Entry 7OB1 (X-ray diffraction, 2.00 A resolution); this record covers chain A.

== Chain A ==
Protein: Oligopeptidase B
Source organism: Serratia proteamaculans
UniProt: B3VI58 (B3VI58_9GAMM); residues 2-677 here = UniProt positions 2-677
Amino-acid sequence (677 residues; row label = number of the first residue in the row):
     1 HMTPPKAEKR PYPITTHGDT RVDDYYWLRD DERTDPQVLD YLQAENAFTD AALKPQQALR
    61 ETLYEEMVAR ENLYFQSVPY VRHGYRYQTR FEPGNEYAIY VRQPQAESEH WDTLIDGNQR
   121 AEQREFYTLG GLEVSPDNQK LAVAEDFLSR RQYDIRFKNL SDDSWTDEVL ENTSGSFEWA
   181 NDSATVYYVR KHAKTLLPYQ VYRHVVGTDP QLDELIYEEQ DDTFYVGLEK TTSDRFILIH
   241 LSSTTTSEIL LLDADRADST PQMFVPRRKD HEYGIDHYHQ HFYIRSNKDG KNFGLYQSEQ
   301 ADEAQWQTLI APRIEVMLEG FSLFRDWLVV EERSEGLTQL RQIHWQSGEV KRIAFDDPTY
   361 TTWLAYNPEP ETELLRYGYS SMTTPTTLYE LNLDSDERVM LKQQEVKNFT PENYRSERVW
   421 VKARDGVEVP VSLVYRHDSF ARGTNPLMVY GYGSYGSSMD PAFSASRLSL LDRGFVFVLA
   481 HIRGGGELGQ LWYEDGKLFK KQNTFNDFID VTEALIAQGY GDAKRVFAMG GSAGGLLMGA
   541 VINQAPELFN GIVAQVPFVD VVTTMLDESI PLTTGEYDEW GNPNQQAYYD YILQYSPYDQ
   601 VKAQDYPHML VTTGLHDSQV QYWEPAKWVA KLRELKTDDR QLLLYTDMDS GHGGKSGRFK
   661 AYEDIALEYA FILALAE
Construct notes: expression tag (1); conflict Glu71 (Ile in B3VI58), Asn72 (Pro in B3VI58), Leu73 (Gln in B3VI58), Tyr74 (Gln in B3VI58), Phe75 (Glu in B3VI58), Gln76 (His in B3VI58)
Small-molecule neighbours:
  - spermine (SPM), molecule 1: Tyr80, Tyr100, Leu129, Gly130, Gly131, Leu132, Tyr366, Lys655
  - spermine (SPM), molecule 2: Asp167, Glu168, Gly207, Thr208, Asp209, Pro210
  - spermine (SPM), molecule 3: Thr361, Trp363, Ser380, Thr386, Ala462
  - spermine (SPM), molecule 4: Tyr450, Tyr452, Ser457, Met459, Gly531, Ser532, Gln555, Val556
  - spermine (SPM), molecule 5: Tyr450, Ser458, Met459, Asp460, Arg467, Phe477, Leu479
From the paper describing this entry:
  - catalytic residues: Ser532, Asp617, His652
  - contacts within the chain: Leu42-Met648 (hydrophobic contact), Arg151-Asp617 (salt bridge)
  - binding site for spermine: Ser532

== In short ==
Chain A binds 5 copies of spermine. From the paper: catalytic residues Ser532, Asp617 and His652; a binding
site for spermine at Ser532.
Chain A is Oligopeptidase B (Serratia proteamaculans); the structure, Oligopeptidase B from S. proteomaculans
with modified hinge, was determined by X-ray diffraction (same publication as 7NE5 and 7NE4).
